PDB entry 9B0L | electron microscopy, 2.99 A resolution | chains P and C of the 5 polymer chains in the assembly

[Chain P]
Name: TnpB-like protein L79
Organism: Acanthamoeba polyphaga mimivirus
UniProtKB: Q5UPF5 (YL079_MIMIV); residues 1-520 here = UniProt positions 1-520
Chain sequence (520 residues; row label = number of the first residue in the row):
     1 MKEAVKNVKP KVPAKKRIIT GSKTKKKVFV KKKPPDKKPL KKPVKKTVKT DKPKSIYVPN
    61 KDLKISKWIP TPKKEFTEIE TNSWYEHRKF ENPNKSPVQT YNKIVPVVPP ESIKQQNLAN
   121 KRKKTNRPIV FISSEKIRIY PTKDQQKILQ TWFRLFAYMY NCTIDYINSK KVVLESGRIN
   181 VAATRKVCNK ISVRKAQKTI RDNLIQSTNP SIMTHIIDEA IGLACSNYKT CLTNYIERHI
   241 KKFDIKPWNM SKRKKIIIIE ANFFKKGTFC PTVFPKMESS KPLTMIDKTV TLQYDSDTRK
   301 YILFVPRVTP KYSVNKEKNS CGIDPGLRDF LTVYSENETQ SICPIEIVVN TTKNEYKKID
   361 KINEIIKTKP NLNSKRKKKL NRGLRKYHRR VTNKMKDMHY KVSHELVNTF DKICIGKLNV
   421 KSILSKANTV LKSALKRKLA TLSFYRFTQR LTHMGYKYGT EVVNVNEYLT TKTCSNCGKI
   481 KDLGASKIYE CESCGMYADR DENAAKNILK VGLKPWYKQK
Disordered / not traced: 1-52, 519-520
Ion coordination: Mg2+: Asp324 (shared with 2 residues of chain D); Zn2+: Cys474, Cys477, Cys491, Cys494
Swiss-Prot annotation at these positions:
  - binding site (Zn(2+)): Cys474, Cys477, Cys491, Cys494
From the paper describing this entry:
  - binding site for the 11-nt DNA strand: His215
  - binding site for the 23-nt DNA strand: Glu260
  - catalytic residues: Asp324, Glu467, Asp501
  - Mg2+ coordination: Asp324, Glu467
  - conformationally variable residues: Glu467 (by similarity / conservation)
  - binding site for the 247-nt RNA strand (chain C): Asn82, Ser83, Asp397, Lys401

[Chain C]
Molecule: 247-nt RNA strand
Organism: Acanthamoeba polyphaga mimivirus
Sequence (247 nucleotides; row label = number of the first residue in the row; numbers below 1 keep their minus sign (A-225 is residue -225)):
  -225 AAAAAUAGUC UAAUAAAAUC AGGGGUACAU UCCGCUAGUA CUCCACCCUA CGGGUUAAGC
  -165 AAAUGAGAAU AUCGAAACGG UAUGCACAGG AUUCUUCGAG UGAUAAUCUU AGGAUGACUC
  -105 ACUAAGGAGA UGACUAAAGU GUAUCAUUCA AUAUUGUAUU GAACGGUAUU CUUCCAUAGA
   -45 GAGUUGAUUU UUGGAGUAUC CAAAAAUAUC AACUUUUUAU GAGCGGGCAG CCACCUCCUU
    15 GUUAUUG
Disordered / not traced: -225 to -206, -151 to -80, -76 to -66, -37 to -19, 14-21
Differences from the reference sequence: cloning artifact (1-21)

[Chain P / chain C interface]
Pairs across the interface (126):
  Asn82(P) - C-191(C)  base contact
  Asn82(P) - U-190(C)  sugar contact
  Asn82(P) - G-3(C)  hydrogen bond to the base
  Asn82(P) - C-2(C)  sugar contact
  Ser83(P) - C-191(C)  hydrogen bond to the sugar
  Ser83(P) - U-190(C)  sugar contact
  Trp84(P) - C-191(C)  sugar contact
  Trp84(P) - U-190(C)  sugar contact
  Ser133(P) - G1(C)  sugar contact
  Ser134(P) - G1(C)  hydrogen bond to the base
  Ser134(P) - C2(C)  sugar contact
  Lys136(P) - C-194(C)  sugar contact
  Lys136(P) - C-193(C)  hydrogen bond to the sugar
  Lys136(P) - C2(C)  salt bridge to the phosphate
  Arg138(P) - C-194(C)  sugar contact
  Arg138(P) - C-193(C)  salt bridge to the phosphate
  Tyr140(P) - C-194(C)  sugar contact
  Tyr160(P) - C5(C)  sugar contact
  Leu223(P) - G4(C)  sugar contact
  Asn227(P) - G4(C)  hydrogen bond to the sugar
  Asn227(P) - C5(C)  hydrogen bond to the sugar
  Thr230(P) - G4(C)  hydrogen bond to the base
  Thr230(P) - C5(C)  base contact
  Cys231(P) - C5(C)  hydrogen bond to the sugar
  Cys231(P) - C6(C)  hydrogen bond to the sugar
  Asn234(P) - C6(C)  base contact
  Ile240(P) - C6(C)  sugar contact
  Ile240(P) - A7(C)  sugar contact
  Lys242(P) - A7(C)  sugar contact
  Phe243(P) - C6(C)  sugar contact
  Asp244(P) - C6(C)  sugar contact
  Asp244(P) - A7(C)  phosphate contact
  Ile245(P) - C5(C)  sugar contact
  Ile245(P) - C6(C)  phosphate contact
  Lys246(P) - C6(C)  hydrogen bond to the phosphate
  Trp248(P) - G4(C)  phosphate contact
  Trp248(P) - C5(C)  sugar contact
  Lys252(P) - G4(C)  hydrogen bond to the phosphate
  Lys252(P) - C5(C)  salt bridge to the phosphate
  Lys254(P) - G4(C)  salt bridge to the phosphate
  Ile256(P) - A3(C)  phosphate contact
  Ile256(P) - G4(C)  sugar contact
  Ser280(P) - U-195(C)  hydrogen bond to the sugar
  Ser280(P) - C-194(C)  hydrogen bond to the sugar
  Lys281(P) - U-195(C)  base contact
  Thr291(P) - A3(C)  sugar contact
  Gln293(P) - A3(C)  phosphate contact
  Gln293(P) - G4(C)  phosphate contact
  Tyr294(P) - C-55(C)  phosphate contact
  Arg299(P) - C-55(C)  salt bridge to the phosphate
  Arg299(P) - U-54(C)  salt bridge to the phosphate
  Lys300(P) - C-193(C)  salt bridge to the phosphate
  Lys300(P) - G-192(C)  phosphate contact
  Phe304(P) - C2(C)  sugar contact
  Phe304(P) - A3(C)  sugar contact
  Asn354(P) - G-202(C)  hydrogen bond to the phosphate
  Asn354(P) - G-201(C)  hydrogen bond to the phosphate
  Glu355(P) - G-201(C)  phosphate contact
  Lys357(P) - C-166(C)  hydrogen bond to the sugar
  Lys357(P) - A-165(C)  salt bridge to the phosphate
  Lys358(P) - G-202(C)  hydrogen bond to the sugar
  Lys358(P) - A-164(C)  hydrogen bond to the base
  Asp360(P) - C12(C)  sugar contact
  Lys361(P) - A-165(C)  salt bridge to the phosphate
  Lys361(P) - U-162(C)  base contact
  Ile362(P) - U-162(C)  sugar contact
  Asn363(P) - C12(C)  hydrogen bond to the base
  Asn363(P) - U13(C)  sugar contact
  Glu364(P) - U13(C)  sugar contact
  Ile365(P) - A-165(C)  base contact
  Ile365(P) - U-162(C)  base contact
  Lys367(P) - U13(C)  sugar contact
  Thr368(P) - U13(C)  sugar contact
  Asn373(P) - G-60(C)  phosphate contact
  Asn373(P) - U-59(C)  phosphate contact
  Ser374(P) - U-59(C)  hydrogen bond to the phosphate
  Ser374(P) - A-58(C)  hydrogen bond to the phosphate
  Arg376(P) - G-161(C)  salt bridge to the phosphate
  Lys379(P) - G-161(C)  phosphate contact
  Lys379(P) - A-160(C)  base contact
  Leu380(P) - U-162(C)  sugar contact
  Gly383(P) - U-162(C)  phosphate contact
  Lys386(P) - G-201(C)  hydrogen bond to the phosphate
  Lys386(P) - U-200(C)  salt bridge to the phosphate
  Lys386(P) - A-163(C)  hydrogen bond to the sugar
  Lys386(P) - U-162(C)  salt bridge to the phosphate
  Tyr387(P) - G-201(C)  sugar contact
  Tyr387(P) - U-162(C)  hydrogen bond to the phosphate
  Arg390(P) - U-200(C)  salt bridge to the phosphate
  Asn393(P) - G-192(C)  phosphate contact
  Asn393(P) - C-191(C)  sugar contact
  Lys394(P) - C-191(C)  phosphate contact
  Lys394(P) - U-190(C)  salt bridge to the phosphate
  Lys396(P) - C-193(C)  sugar contact
  Asp397(P) - G-192(C)  hydrogen bond to the base
  Asp397(P) - C-191(C)  hydrogen bond to the sugar
  Tyr400(P) - G-1(C)  hydrogen bond to the sugar
  Tyr400(P) - G0(C)  sugar contact
  Tyr400(P) - G1(C)  hydrogen bond to the sugar
  Tyr400(P) - C2(C)  hydrogen bond to the phosphate
  Lys401(P) - G-192(C)  base contact
  Lys401(P) - C-191(C)  hydrogen bond to the base
  Lys401(P) - G-3(C)  base contact
  Lys401(P) - C-2(C)  hydrogen bond to the base
  Lys401(P) - G-1(C)  sugar contact
  His404(P) - G-1(C)  salt bridge to the phosphate
  His404(P) - G0(C)  salt bridge to the phosphate
  Lys421(P) - C8(C)  hydrogen bond to the base
  Lys421(P) - C9(C)  sugar contact
  Leu424(P) - U10(C)  sugar contact
  Ser425(P) - U10(C)  sugar contact
  Lys426(P) - U10(C)  salt bridge to the phosphate
  Lys426(P) - C11(C)  phosphate contact
  Ser433(P) - C11(C)  hydrogen bond to the phosphate
  Ser433(P) - C12(C)  phosphate contact
  Lys436(P) - U10(C)  phosphate contact
  Lys436(P) - C11(C)  phosphate contact
  Arg437(P) - C11(C)  sugar contact
  Arg437(P) - C12(C)  sugar contact
  His453(P) - G0(C)  phosphate contact
  His453(P) - G1(C)  salt bridge to the phosphate
  Met454(P) - G0(C)  phosphate contact
  Met454(P) - G1(C)  phosphate contact
  Lys457(P) - G0(C)  salt bridge to the phosphate
  Lys457(P) - G1(C)  salt bridge to the phosphate
  Tyr458(P) - G0(C)  hydrogen bond to the phosphate
Interface residues without a listed pair, chain P (81 interface residues in all): Ile132, Gln150, His239, Thr298, Ile302, Pro306, Lys369, Leu372, Lys375, Lys378
Interface residues without a listed pair, chain C (40 interface residues in all): U-57, U-56

[In short]
Chain P and chain C form an interface of 81 and 40 residues respectively, with 34 hydrogen bonds and 20 salt
bridges. Among the polar pairs are Asn82(P)-G-3(C), Ser134(P)-G1(C) and Thr230(P)-G4(C). The paper reports
catalytic residues Asp324(P), Glu467(P) and Asp501(P); a binding site for the 247-nt RNA strand (chain C) at
Asn82(P), Ser83(P) and Asp397(P) among others.
Chain P is TnpB-like protein L79 and chain C is a 247-nt RNA strand, both from Acanthamoeba polyphaga
mimivirus; the structure, Cryo-EM structure of Acanthamoeba polyphaga mimivirus Fanzor2 ternary complex, was
determined by electron microscopy.
